Entry 5S4U (X-ray diffraction, 2.39 A resolution); this record covers chains D and E of the 6 polymer chains in the assembly.

# Chain D
Protein: Tubulin beta-2B chain
Organism: Bos taurus
Reference sequence: Q6B856 (TBB2B_BOVIN); the author numbering skips numbers that UniProt does not, so the offset changes along the chain: 1-42 = UniProt 1-42; 45-360 = UniProt 43-358; 369-455 = UniProt 359-445
Amino-acid sequence (445 residues; numbered 1 to 455; 10 numbers in that range are skipped by the numbering (no residue carries them; nothing is unmodelled there); the number before each row is that of its first residue):
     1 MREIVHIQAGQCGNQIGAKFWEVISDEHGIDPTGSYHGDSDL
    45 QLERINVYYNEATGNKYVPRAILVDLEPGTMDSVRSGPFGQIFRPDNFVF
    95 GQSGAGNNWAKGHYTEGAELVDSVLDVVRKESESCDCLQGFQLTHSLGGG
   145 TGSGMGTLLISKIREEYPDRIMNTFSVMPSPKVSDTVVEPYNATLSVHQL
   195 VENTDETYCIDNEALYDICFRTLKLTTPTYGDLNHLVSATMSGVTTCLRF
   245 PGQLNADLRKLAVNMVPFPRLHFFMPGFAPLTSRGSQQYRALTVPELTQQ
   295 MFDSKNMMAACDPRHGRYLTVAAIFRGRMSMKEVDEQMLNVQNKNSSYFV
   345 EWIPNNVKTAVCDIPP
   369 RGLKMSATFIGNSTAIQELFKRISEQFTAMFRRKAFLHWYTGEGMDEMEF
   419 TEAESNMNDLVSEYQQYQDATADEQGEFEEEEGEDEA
Not modelled in the structure: 281-283, 442-455
Ion coordination: Mg2+: Q11 (together with GDP)
Ligand contacts: GDP (guanosine-5'-diphosphate): G10, Q11, C12, Q15, I16, A99, N101, S140, G142, G143, G144, T145, G146, V171, P173, V177, S178, E183, N206, L209, Y224, L227, N228
UniProt features mapped onto this chain:
  - motif: M1 to I4 (MREI motif)
  - binding site (GTP): Q11, E71, S140, G144, T145, G146, N206, N228
  - binding site (Mg(2+)): E71
  - modified residue: S40 (Phosphoserine), T57 (Phosphothreonine), K60 (N6-acetyllysine), S174 (Phosphoserine), T287 (Phosphothreonine), T292 (Phosphothreonine), R320 (Omega-N-methylarginine), E448 (5-glutamyl polyglutamate)
  - cross-link (Glycyl lysine isopeptide (Lys-Gly)): K60 (interchain with G-Cter in ubiquitin), K326 (interchain with G-Cter in ubiquitin)

# Chain E
Protein: Stathmin-4
Organism: Rattus norvegicus
Reference sequence: P63043 (STMN4_RAT); residues 5-145 here correspond to UniProt positions 49-189 (UniProt number = residue number + 44)
Amino-acid sequence (143 residues; numbered 3 to 145; the number before each row is that of its first residue):
     3 MADMEVIELNKCTSGQSFEVILKPPSFDGVPEFNASLPRRRDPSLEEIQK
    53 KLEAAEERRKYQEAELLKHLAEKREHEREVIQKAIEENNNFIKMAKEKLA
   103 QKMESNKENREAHLAAMLERLQEKDKHAEEVRKNKELKEEASR
Not modelled in the structure: 3-5, 29-43, 144-145
Sequence notes: initiating methionine (3); expression tag (4)
UniProt features mapped onto this chain:
  - modified residue: S46 (Phosphoserine)

# How chain D and chain E interact
Pairs across the interface - 25 pairs, chain D then chain E:
  Y108(D) with H129(E), hydrogen bond; V133(E), hydrophobic; R134(E), hydrogen bond (backbone-side chain)
  T109(D) with K137(E)
  A112(D) with R134(E)
  S155(D) with L123(E); K126(E)
  K156(D) with D127(E), salt bridge
  R158(D) with L123(E)
  E159(D) with L120(E); L123(E); Q124(E); D127(E)
  D163(D) with R112(E)
  Q193(D) with K126(E), hydrogen bond
  N197(D) with L123(E); K126(E)
  T409(D) with K140(E), hydrogen bond (backbone-side chain)
  G410(D) with K137(E)
  E411(D) with V133(E); K137(E), salt bridge
  G412(D) with V133(E); N136(E)
  M413(D) with V133(E)
  E417(D) with H129(E), salt bridge
Interface residues without a listed pair, chain D (18 interface residues in all): E113, P162
Interface residues without a listed pair, chain E (15 interface residues in all): L116, M119, A130

# Overview
18 residues of chain D face 15 of chain E across their interface; the contacts include 4 hydrogen bonds and 3
salt bridges. Among the polar pairs are K156(D)-D127(E), E411(D)-K137(E) and E417(D)-H129(E). Ligands of chain
D: GDP.
Chain D is Tubulin beta-2B chain (Bos taurus) and chain E is Stathmin-4 (Rattus norvegicus); the structure,
Tubulin-Z30620520-complex, was determined by X-ray diffraction together with 5S4L, 5S4M, 5S4N, 5S4O, 5S4P,
5S4Q and 52 further entries from the same study.
